Entry 6DDV (X-ray diffraction, 2.05 A resolution); this record covers chains C and A of the 3 polymer chains in the assembly.

== Chain C ==
Molecule: MHC class I chain-related protein A
Organism: Homo sapiens
UniProt: H9CTV0 (H9CTV0_HUMAN); residues 204-297 here = UniProt positions 204-297
Amino-acid sequence (94 residues; each row starts with the number of its first residue):
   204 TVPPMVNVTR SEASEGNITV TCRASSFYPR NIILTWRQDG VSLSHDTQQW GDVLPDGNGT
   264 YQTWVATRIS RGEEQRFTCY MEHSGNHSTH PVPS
Construct notes: engineered mutation Ser-273 (Cys in H9CTV0)
Disulfides: Cys-225/Cys-282

== Chain A ==
Molecule: Anti-MICA Fab fragment light chain clone 6E1
Organism: Mus musculus
Notes: antibody fragment or engineered binder
Amino-acid sequence (219 residues; row label = number of the first residue in the row; a row labelled like 27A-27E holds insertion residues (27A, then the next letters in order)):
     1 DVLMTQTPLS LPVSLGDQAS ISCRSSQ
27A-27E HIVHS
    28 NENTYLEWYL QKPGQSPKLL IYKVSNRFSG VPDRFSGSGS GTDFTLKISR VEAEDLGVYY
    88 CFQGSHVPWT FGGGTKLEIK RTVAAPSVFI FPPSDEQLKS GTASVVCLLN NFYPREAKVQ
   148 WKVDNALQSG NSQESVTEQD SKDSTYSLSS TLTLSKADYE KHKVYACEVT HQGLSSPVTK
   208 SFNRGEC
Unresolved in the structure: 213-214
Disulfides: Cys-23/Cys-88, Cys-134/Cys-194

== How chain C and chain A interact ==
Residue-residue contacts - 7 pairs, chain C then chain A:
  Arg-233(C) with Ser-27E(A), hydrogen bond
  Asp-255(C) with Asn-30(A); Tyr-32(A), hydrogen bond; Lys-50(A), salt bridge
  Val-256(C) with Asn-28(A), hydrogen bond (backbone-side chain)
  Leu-257(C) with Asn-28(A); Tyr-32(A)
Other interface residues (no listed pair), chain A (6 interface residues in all): His-27D

== In short ==
4 residues of chain C face 6 of chain A across their interface; the contacts include 3 hydrogen bonds and 1
salt bridge. Polar pairs include Asp-255(C)/Lys-50(A), Arg-233(C)/Ser-27E(A) and Asp-255(C)/Tyr-32(A).
Chain C is MHC class I chain-related protein A (Homo sapiens) and chain A is Anti-MICA Fab fragment light
chain clone 6E1 (Mus musculus); the structure, Crystal Structure Analysis of the Epitope of an Anti-MICA
Antibody, was determined by X-ray diffraction (same publication as 6DDR).
